PDB entry 1VQO | X-ray diffraction, 2.20 A resolution | chains 0 and A of the 32 polymer chains in the assembly

Chain 0:
Molecule: 23S ribosomal RNA
Source organism: Haloarcula marismortui
Sequence (2922 nucleotides; each row starts with the number of its first residue):
     2 UUGGCUACUA UGCCAGCUGG UGGAUUGCUC GGCUCAGGCG CUGAUGAAGG ACGUGCCAAG
    62 CUGCGAUAAG CCAUGGGGAG CCGCACGGAG GCGAAGAACC AUGGAUUUCC GAAUGAGAAU
   122 CUCUCUAACA AUUGCUUCGC GCAAUGAGGA ACCCCGAGAA CUGAAACAUC UCAGUAUCGG
   182 GAGGAACAGA AAACGCAAUG UGAUGUCGUU AGUAACCGCG AGUGAACGCG AUACAGCCCA
   242 AACCGAAGCC CUCACGGGCA AUGUGGUGUC AGGGCUACCU CUCAUCAGCC GACCGUCUCG
   302 ACGAAGUCUC UUGGAACAGA GCGUGAUACA GGGUGACAAC CCCGUACUCG AGACCAGUAC
   362 GACGUGCGGU AGUGCCAGAG UAGCGGGGGU UGGAUAUCCC UCGCGAAUAA CGCAGGCAUC
   422 GACUGCGAAG GCUAAACACA ACCUGAGACC GAUAGUGAAC AAGUAGUGUG AACGAACGCU
   482 GCAAAGUACC CUCAGAAGGG AGGCGAAAUA GAGCAUGAAA UCAGUUGGCG AUCGAGCGAC
   542 AGGGCAUACA AGGUCCCUCG ACGAAUGACC GACGCGCGAG CGUCCAGUAA GACUCACGGG
   602 AAGCCGAUGU UCUGUCGUAC GUUUUGAAAA ACGAGCCAGG GAGUGUGUCU GCAUGGCAAG
   662 UCUAACCGGA GUAUCCGGGG AGGCACAGGG AAACCGACAU GGCCGCAGGG CUUUGCCCGA
   722 GGGCCGCCGU CUUCAAGGGC GGGGAGCCAU GUGGACACGA CCCGAAUCCG GACGAUCUAC
   782 GCAUGGACAA GAUGAAGCGU GCCGAAAGGC ACGUGGAAGU CUGUUAGAGU UGGUGUCCUA
   842 CAAUACCCUC UCGUGAUCUA UGUGUAGGGG UGAAAGGCCC AUCGAGUCCG GCAACAGCUG
   902 GUUCCAAUCG AAACAUGUCG AAGCAUGACC UCCGCCGAGG UAGUCUGUGA GGUAGAGCGA
   962 CCGAUUGGUG UGUCCGCCUC CGAGAGGAGU CGGCACACCU GUCAAACUCC AAACUUACAG
  1022 ACGCCGUUUG ACGCGGGGAU UCCGGUGCGC GGGGUAAGCC UGUGUACCAG GAGGGGAACA
  1082 ACCCAGAGAU AGGUUAAGGU CCCCAAGUGU GGAUUAAGUG UAAUCCUCUG AAGGUGGUCU
  1142 CGAGCCCUAG ACAGCCGGGA GGUGAGCUUA GAAGCAGCUA CCCUCUAAGA AAAGCGUAAC
  1202 AGCUUACCGG CCGAGGUUUG AGGCGCCCAA AAUGAUCGGG ACUCAAAUCC ACCACCGAGA
  1262 CCUGUCCGUA CCACUCAUAC UGGUAAUCGA GUAGAUUGGC GCUCUAAUUG GAUGGAAGUA
  1322 GGGGUGAAAA CUCCUAUGGA CCGAUUAGUG ACGAAAAUCC UGGCCAUAGU AGCAGCGAUA
  1382 GUCGGGUGAG AACCCCGACG GCCUAAUGGA UAAGGGUUCC UCAGCACUGC UGAUCAGCUG
  1442 AGGGUUAGCC GGUCCUAAGU CAUACCGCAA CUCGACUAUG ACGAAAUGGG AAACGGGUUA
  1502 AUAUUCCCGU GCCACUAUGC AGUGAAAGUU GACGCCCUGG GGUCGAUCAC GCUGGGCAUU
  1562 CGCCCAGUCG AACCGUCCAA CUCCGUGGAA GCCGUAAUGG CAGGAAGCGG ACGAACGGCG
  1622 GCAUAGGGAA ACGUGAUUCA ACCUGGGGCC CAUGAAAAGA CGAGCAUAGU GUCCGUACCG
  1682 AGAACCGACA CAGGUGUCCA UGGCGGCGAA AGCCAAGGCC UGUCGGGAGC AACCAACGUU
  1742 AGGGAAUUCG GCAAGUUAGU CCCGUACCUU CGGAAGAAGG GAUGCCUGCU CCGGAACGGA
  1802 GCAGGUCGCA GUGACUCGGA AGCUCGGACU GUCUAGUAAC AACAUAGGUG ACCGCAAAUC
  1862 CGCAAGGACU CGUACGGUCA CUGAAUCCUG CCCAGUGCAG GUAUCUGAAC ACCUCGUACA
  1922 AGAGGACGAA GGACCUGUCA ACGGCGGGGG UAACUAUGAC CCUCUUAAGG UAGCGUAGUA
  1982 CCUUGCCGCA UCAGUAGCGG CUUGCAUGAA UGGAUUAACC AGAGCUUCAC UGUCCCAACG
  2042 UUGGGCCCGG UGAACUGUAC AUUCCAGUGC GGAGUCUGGA GACACCCAGG GGGAAGCGAA
  2102 GACCCUAUGG AGCUUUACUG CAGGCUGUCG CUGAGACGUG GUCGCCGAUG UGCAGCAUAG
  2162 GUAGGAGACA CUACACAGGU ACCCGCGCUA GCGGGCCACC GAGUCAACAG UGAAAUACUA
  2222 CCCGUCGGUG ACUGCGACUC UCACUCCGGG AGGAGGACAC CGAUAGCCGG GCAGUUUGAC
  2282 UGGGGCGGUA CGCGCUCGAA AAGAUAUCGA GCGCGCCCUA UGGCUAUCUC AGCCGGGACA
  2342 GAGACCCGGC GAAGAGUGCA AGAGCAAAAG AUAGCUUGAC AGUGUUCUUC CCAACGAGGA
  2402 ACGCUGACGC GAAAGCGUGG UCUAGCGAAC CAAUUAGCCU GCUUGAUGCG GGCAAUUGAU
  2462 GACAGAAAAG CUACCCUAGG GAUAACAGAG UCGUCACUCG CAAGAGCACA UAUCGACCGA
  2522 GUGGCUUGCU ACCUCGAUGU CGGUUCCCUC CAUCCUGCCC GUGCAGAAGC GGGCAAGGGU
  2582 GAGGUUGUUC GCCUAUUAAA GGAGGUCGUG AGCUGGGUUU AGACCGUCGU GAGACAGGUC
  2642 GGCUGCUAUC UACUGGGUGU GUAAUGGUGU CUGACAAGAA CGACCGUAUA GUACGAGAGG
  2702 AACUACGGUU GGUGGCCACU GGUGUACCGG UUGUUCGAGA GAGCACGUGC CGGGUAGCCA
  2762 CGCCACACGG GGUAAGAGCU GAACGCAUCU AAGCUCGAAA CCCACUUGGA AAAGAGACAC
  2822 CGCCGAGGUC CCGCGUACAA GACGCGGUCG AUAGACUCGG GGUGUGCGCG UCGAGGUAAC
  2882 GAGACGUUAA GCCCACGAGC ACUAACAGAC CAAAGCCAUC AU
Disordered / not traced: 2-9, 126-127, 715, 971-998, 1560, 1952-1963, 2137-2236, 2339-2343, 2665-2666, 2915-2923
Differences from the reference sequence: modified residue (628, 2587-2588, 2619, 2621)
Modified positions: 1MA (6-hydro-1-methyladenosine-5'-monophosphate) at position 628, OMU (o2'-methyluridine 5'-monophosphate) at position 2587, OMG (o2'-methylguanosine-5'-monophosphate) at position 2588, UR3 (3-methyluridine-5'-monophoshate) at position 2619, PSU (pseudouridine-5'-monophosphate) at position 2621
Bound ions: Na+ site 1: U12 (together with Sr2+) (shared with 1 residue of chain R); Mg2+ site 1 near G28 (its only coordinating residue here); Sr2+ site 1: G33, C34, U457; Na+ site 2: C40, A442, C443; Na+ site 3: G56, A59, G61; Sr2+ site 2: G84, C85 (shared with 1 residue of chain T); Sr2+ site 3: C85, A86, C87 (shared with 1 residue of chain T); Na+ site 4 near U108 (its only coordinating residue here); Mg2+ site 2 near U115 (its only coordinating residue here); Na+ site 5: C130, U146; Na+ site 6: C141, G142; Sr2+ site 4: G147, A183 (shared with 1 residue of chain M); 78 more Mg2+ sites not listed; 2 more K+ sites not listed; 58 more Na+ sites not listed; 86 more Sr2+ sites not listed

Chain A:
Protein: 50S ribosomal protein L2P
Source organism: Haloarcula marismortui
UniProt: P20276 (RL2_HALMA); residue numbers follow UniProt; this construct covers 0-239
Amino-acid sequence (240 residues; row label = number of the first residue in the row; numbering starts at 0):
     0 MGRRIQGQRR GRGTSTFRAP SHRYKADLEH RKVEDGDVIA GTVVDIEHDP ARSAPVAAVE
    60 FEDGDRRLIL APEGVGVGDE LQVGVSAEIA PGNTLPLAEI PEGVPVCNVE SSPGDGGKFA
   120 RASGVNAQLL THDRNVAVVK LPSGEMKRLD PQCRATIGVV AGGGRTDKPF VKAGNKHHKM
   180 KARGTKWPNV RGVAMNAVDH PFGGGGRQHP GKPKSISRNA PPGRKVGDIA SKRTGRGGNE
Disordered / not traced: 0, 238-239
Bound ions: Mg2+ site 1: Asp26, Leu27, Arg120; Sr2+ site 1 near Glu28 (its only coordinating residue here); Mg2+ site 2: Asn188 (shared with A1845(0), U1846(0), G1884(0) of chain 0); Sr2+ site 2: Phe201, Gly202, Gly203, His208 (shared with A2633(0) of chain 0)

Interface between chain 0 and chain A:
Pairs across the interface (256):
  C781(0) - Thr15(A)  hydrogen bond to the sugar
  G782(0) - Ser14(A)  hydrogen bond to the sugar
  G782(0) - Thr15(A)  hydrogen bond to the sugar
  C783(0) - Ser14(A)  sugar contact
  C783(0) - His21(A)  hydrogen bond to the phosphate
  C783(0) - Lys180(A)  phosphate contact
  A784(0) - His21(A)  salt bridge to the phosphate
  A784(0) - Arg22(A)  salt bridge to the phosphate
  G820(0) - Lys171(A)  salt bridge to the phosphate
  G820(0) - Ala172(A)  hydrogen bond to the base
  G820(0) - Gly173(A)  hydrogen bond to the base
  A857(0) - Ala172(A)  base contact
  A857(0) - Gly173(A)  phosphate contact
  A857(0) - His176(A)  sugar contact
  A857(0) - His177(A)  salt bridge to the phosphate
  A857(0) - Trp186(A)  base contact
  U866(0) - Arg11(A)  hydrogen bond to the sugar
  U866(0) - Thr13(A)  sugar contact
  A867(0) - Arg11(A)  salt bridge to the phosphate
  G870(0) - Arg3(A)  salt bridge to the phosphate
  G871(0) - Arg2(A)  hydrogen bond to the base
  G871(0) - Arg3(A)  salt bridge to the phosphate
  G871(0) - Arg8(A)  salt bridge to the phosphate
  G871(0) - Arg11(A)  phosphate contact
  U872(0) - Arg2(A)  hydrogen bond to the base
  U872(0) - Arg8(A)  hydrogen bond to the base
  U872(0) - Thr13(A)  hydrogen bond to the phosphate
  U872(0) - Phe16(A)  phosphate contact
  G873(0) - Arg2(A)  base contact
  G873(0) - Arg8(A)  hydrogen bond to the base
  G873(0) - Thr15(A)  phosphate contact
  G873(0) - Lys185(A)  salt bridge to the phosphate
  G873(0) - Asp198(A)  hydrogen bond to the base
  A874(0) - Lys185(A)  salt bridge to the phosphate
  A874(0) - Pro187(A)  sugar contact
  A874(0) - Val189(A)  sugar contact
  A875(0) - Val189(A)  sugar contact
  A875(0) - Ala193(A)  hydrogen bond to the sugar
  A875(0) - Met194(A)  base contact
  A875(0) - Asp198(A)  base contact
  G877(0) - Asn195(A)  hydrogen bond to the sugar
  G877(0) - Val197(A)  base contact
  G878(0) - Arg2(A)  hydrogen bond to the base
  C879(0) - Arg2(A)  base contact
  A886(0) - Gly1(A)  hydrogen bond to the base
  A886(0) - Arg2(A)  base contact
  G1460(0) - Arg17(A)  salt bridge to the phosphate
  C1652(0) - Ser52(A)  hydrogen bond to the phosphate
  C1652(0) - Arg164(A)  sugar contact
  C1652(0) - Thr165(A)  base contact
  C1652(0) - Lys167(A)  hydrogen bond to the base
  C1652(0) - Phe169(A)  stacking on the base
  C1652(0) - Lys178(A)  hydrogen bond to the base
  A1653(0) - His47(A)  salt bridge to the phosphate
  A1653(0) - Ser52(A)  hydrogen bond to the phosphate
  A1653(0) - His177(A)  stacking on the base
  A1653(0) - Lys178(A)  sugar contact
  U1654(0) - Arg22(A)  salt bridge to the phosphate
  U1654(0) - Lys24(A)  sugar contact
  U1654(0) - His47(A)  stacking on the base
  U1654(0) - Pro49(A)  phosphate contact
  A1843(0) - Gln207(A)  phosphate contact
  C1844(0) - Val189(A)  sugar contact
  C1844(0) - Arg190(A)  salt bridge to the phosphate
  C1844(0) - Ala193(A)  sugar contact
  C1844(0) - Gln207(A)  hydrogen bond to the phosphate
  A1845(0) - Pro187(A)  phosphate contact
  A1845(0) - Asn188(A)  phosphate contact
  A1845(0) - Val189(A)  phosphate contact
  A1845(0) - Arg190(A)  salt bridge to the phosphate
  U1846(0) - Ala172(A)  hydrogen bond to the sugar
  U1846(0) - Trp186(A)  sugar contact
  U1846(0) - Pro187(A)  phosphate contact
  U1846(0) - Asn188(A)  hydrogen bond to the phosphate
  A1847(0) - Phe169(A)  hydrogen bond to the phosphate
  A1847(0) - Val170(A)  hydrogen bond to the sugar
  A1847(0) - Lys175(A)  salt bridge to the phosphate
  A1847(0) - Trp186(A)  hydrogen bond to the phosphate
  G1848(0) - Pro168(A)  phosphate contact
  G1848(0) - Phe169(A)  hydrogen bond to the phosphate
  U1850(0) - Arg235(A)  hydrogen bond to the phosphate
  G1851(0) - Asp227(A)  hydrogen bond to the base
  G1851(0) - Thr233(A)  sugar contact
  G1851(0) - Gly234(A)  sugar contact
  G1851(0) - Arg235(A)  salt bridge to the phosphate
  A1852(0) - Asp227(A)  sugar contact
  A1852(0) - Ile228(A)  hydrogen bond to the sugar
  A1852(0) - Ser230(A)  phosphate contact
  A1852(0) - Lys231(A)  phosphate contact
  A1852(0) - Arg232(A)  sugar contact
  C1853(0) - Arg217(A)  hydrogen bond to the sugar
  C1853(0) - Ile228(A)  sugar contact
  C1853(0) - Ala229(A)  sugar contact
  C1853(0) - Ser230(A)  phosphate contact
  C1853(0) - Lys231(A)  salt bridge to the phosphate
  C1854(0) - Lys231(A)  salt bridge to the phosphate
  G1855(0) - Phe118(A)  base contact
  G1855(0) - Leu140(A)  base contact
  G1855(0) - Pro141(A)  base contact
  G1855(0) - Ser142(A)  hydrogen bond to the base
  G1855(0) - Glu144(A)  hydrogen bond to the sugar
  G1855(0) - Lys146(A)  hydrogen bond to the phosphate
  C1856(0) - Lys117(A)  sugar contact
  C1856(0) - Lys146(A)  salt bridge to the phosphate
  A1857(0) - Ser110(A)  hydrogen bond to the phosphate
  A1857(0) - Lys117(A)  phosphate contact
  A1859(0) - Arg217(A)  hydrogen bond to the phosphate
  U1860(0) - Arg9(A)  hydrogen bond to the base
  U1860(0) - Arg217(A)  salt bridge to the phosphate
  U1860(0) - Lys224(A)  salt bridge to the phosphate
  U1860(0) - Ile228(A)  sugar contact
  C1861(0) - Gly6(A)  hydrogen bond to the sugar
  C1861(0) - Gln7(A)  hydrogen bond to the sugar
  C1861(0) - Gly10(A)  hydrogen bond to the sugar
  C1861(0) - Pro221(A)  phosphate contact
  C1861(0) - Lys224(A)  phosphate contact
  C1862(0) - Arg3(A)  hydrogen bond to the phosphate
  C1862(0) - Gln7(A)  hydrogen bond to the phosphate
  C1862(0) - Gly10(A)  sugar contact
  C1862(0) - Arg11(A)  sugar contact
  C1862(0) - Pro221(A)  phosphate contact
  G1863(0) - Arg3(A)  salt bridge to the phosphate
  G1868(0) - Gly10(A)  hydrogen bond to the base
  A1869(0) - Arg9(A)  base contact
  A1869(0) - Gly12(A)  sugar contact
  A1869(0) - Phe16(A)  sugar contact
  A1869(0) - Arg17(A)  phosphate contact
  C1870(0) - Arg9(A)  sugar contact
  C1870(0) - Phe16(A)  sugar contact
  C1870(0) - Arg17(A)  phosphate contact
  C1870(0) - Ala18(A)  hydrogen bond to the phosphate
  C1870(0) - Gly183(A)  phosphate contact
  U1871(0) - Ala18(A)  phosphate contact
  U1871(0) - Gly183(A)  hydrogen bond to the phosphate
  C1872(0) - Ser20(A)  hydrogen bond to the phosphate
  C1872(0) - Tyr23(A)  base contact
  C1872(0) - Lys24(A)  base contact
  C1872(0) - Ala25(A)  hydrogen bond to the sugar
  C1872(0) - Asp26(A)  hydrogen bond to the base
  G1873(0) - Ala50(A)  sugar contact
  G1873(0) - Arg51(A)  phosphate contact
  G1873(0) - Arg120(A)  salt bridge to the phosphate
  U1874(0) - Arg51(A)  salt bridge to the phosphate
  U1874(0) - Lys117(A)  hydrogen bond to the sugar
  U1874(0) - Phe118(A)  sugar contact
  U1874(0) - Ala119(A)  hydrogen bond to the sugar
  U1874(0) - Arg120(A)  salt bridge to the phosphate
  U1874(0) - Ala121(A)  phosphate contact
  A1875(0) - Ala119(A)  hydrogen bond to the phosphate
  A1875(0) - Arg120(A)  hydrogen bond to the phosphate
  A1875(0) - Ala121(A)  hydrogen bond to the phosphate
  A1875(0) - Val124(A)  phosphate contact
  A1875(0) - Pro141(A)  sugar contact
  A1875(0) - Ser142(A)  hydrogen bond to the sugar
  C1876(0) - Ala121(A)  sugar contact
  C1876(0) - Ser122(A)  hydrogen bond to the sugar
  C1876(0) - Gly123(A)  hydrogen bond to the base
  C1876(0) - Val124(A)  base contact
  C1876(0) - Pro141(A)  phosphate contact
  C1876(0) - Gly162(A)  base contact
  C1876(0) - Gly163(A)  hydrogen bond to the base
  C1876(0) - Arg164(A)  hydrogen bond to the phosphate
  C1876(0) - Thr165(A)  base contact
  G1877(0) - Arg164(A)  salt bridge to the phosphate
  G1877(0) - Lys178(A)  salt bridge to the phosphate
  G1878(0) - Arg182(A)  salt bridge to the phosphate
  U1879(0) - Arg9(A)  hydrogen bond to the phosphate
  U1879(0) - Gly183(A)  phosphate contact
  U1879(0) - Thr184(A)  hydrogen bond to the phosphate
  C1880(0) - Gly6(A)  phosphate contact
  C1880(0) - Arg9(A)  salt bridge to the phosphate
  C1880(0) - Val225(A)  sugar contact
  C1880(0) - Gly226(A)  hydrogen bond to the sugar
  A1881(0) - His199(A)  salt bridge to the phosphate
  A1881(0) - Phe201(A)  phosphate contact
  A1881(0) - Lys213(A)  sugar contact
  A1881(0) - Val225(A)  phosphate contact
  A1881(0) - Gly226(A)  phosphate contact
  C1882(0) - Arg190(A)  phosphate contact
  C1882(0) - Gly191(A)  hydrogen bond to the phosphate
  C1882(0) - Val192(A)  hydrogen bond to the phosphate
  C1882(0) - Phe201(A)  phosphate contact
  C1882(0) - Lys213(A)  sugar contact
  U1883(0) - Arg190(A)  salt bridge to the phosphate
  G1884(0) - Arg190(A)  base contact
  G1898(0) - Pro212(A)  sugar contact
  G1898(0) - Ser214(A)  hydrogen bond to the sugar
  C1899(0) - Ser214(A)  sugar contact
  C1899(0) - Ile215(A)  sugar contact
  C1899(0) - Ser216(A)  sugar contact
  C1899(0) - Ala229(A)  sugar contact
  C1899(0) - Ser230(A)  hydrogen bond to the sugar
  A1900(0) - Ser216(A)  phosphate contact
  A1900(0) - Arg217(A)  hydrogen bond to the phosphate
  A1900(0) - Ala229(A)  sugar contact
  A1900(0) - Ser230(A)  sugar contact
  A1900(0) - Lys231(A)  sugar contact
  G1938(0) - Lys231(A)  hydrogen bond to the base
  U1939(0) - Arg232(A)  hydrogen bond to the phosphate
  U1939(0) - Thr233(A)  hydrogen bond to the sugar
  U1939(0) - Gly236(A)  phosphate contact
  U1939(0) - Gly237(A)  phosphate contact
  C1940(0) - Thr233(A)  sugar contact
  C1940(0) - Gly234(A)  phosphate contact
  C1940(0) - Gly236(A)  hydrogen bond to the phosphate
  A1941(0) - Gly234(A)  sugar contact
  A1941(0) - Arg235(A)  hydrogen bond to the phosphate
  A1941(0) - Gly236(A)  phosphate contact
  A1942(0) - Lys213(A)  salt bridge to the phosphate
  A1942(0) - Asp227(A)  sugar contact
  A1942(0) - Thr233(A)  hydrogen bond to the sugar
  A1942(0) - Gly234(A)  hydrogen bond to the phosphate
  C1943(0) - Pro209(A)  phosphate contact
  C1943(0) - Lys211(A)  sugar contact
  C1943(0) - Pro212(A)  sugar contact
  G1944(0) - His208(A)  salt bridge to the phosphate
  G1944(0) - Pro209(A)  phosphate contact
  U2012(0) - Gln207(A)  sugar contact
  C2114(0) - Gly1(A)  hydrogen bond to the phosphate
  C2114(0) - Ala196(A)  sugar contact
  C2114(0) - Val197(A)  phosphate contact
  U2115(0) - Ala196(A)  phosphate contact
  A2123(0) - Pro220(A)  base contact
  G2124(0) - Asn218(A)  hydrogen bond to the base
  G2125(0) - Asn218(A)  hydrogen bond to the sugar
  C2126(0) - Asn218(A)  sugar contact
  C2248(0) - Ser111(A)  hydrogen bond to the sugar
  C2248(0) - Pro112(A)  hydrogen bond to the sugar
  C2248(0) - Asp114(A)  phosphate contact
  G2249(0) - Gly113(A)  sugar contact
  G2249(0) - Asp114(A)  phosphate contact
  G2250(0) - Lys31(A)  salt bridge to the phosphate
  G2254(0) - Asp149(A)  sugar contact
  G2270(0) - Arg223(A)  hydrogen bond to the phosphate
  G2271(0) - Arg223(A)  salt bridge to the phosphate
  G2272(0) - Pro220(A)  base contact
  G2272(0) - Pro221(A)  sugar contact
  G2272(0) - Gly222(A)  sugar contact
  G2272(0) - Arg223(A)  salt bridge to the phosphate
  C2273(0) - Gly1(A)  hydrogen bond to the phosphate
  C2625(0) - Gly205(A)  phosphate contact
  C2625(0) - Gln207(A)  phosphate contact
  C2626(0) - Arg206(A)  phosphate contact
  C2629(0) - Arg206(A)  base contact
  G2630(0) - Arg206(A)  hydrogen bond to the base
  G2630(0) - His208(A)  hydrogen bond to the base
  U2631(0) - Gly210(A)  sugar contact
  G2632(0) - His208(A)  phosphate contact
  G2632(0) - Gly210(A)  sugar contact
  A2633(0) - Gly202(A)  phosphate contact
  A2633(0) - Gly203(A)  phosphate contact
  A2633(0) - Gly204(A)  hydrogen bond to the phosphate
  G2634(0) - Gly203(A)  phosphate contact
  G2634(0) - Gly204(A)  hydrogen bond to the phosphate
  G2634(0) - Gly205(A)  hydrogen bond to the base
  G2634(0) - Arg206(A)  base contact
Interface residues without a listed pair, chain 0 (100 interface residues in all): U858, G865, A876, A1459, C1651, G1655, U2117, A2255, A2274
Interface residues without a listed pair, chain A (123 interface residues in all): Gln5, Glu33, Gly161, Ala181, Pro200

Overview:
Chain 0 and chain A form an interface of 100 and 123 residues respectively, with 86 hydrogen bonds, 37 salt
bridges and 3 aromatic stacking contacts. Among the polar pairs are G820(0)-Ala172(A), G820(0)-Gly173(A) and
G871(0)-Arg2(A). G33(0), C34(0) and U457(0) form the Sr2+ site 1.
Chain 0 is 23S ribosomal RNA and chain A is 50S ribosomal protein L2P, both from Haloarcula marismortui; the
structure, The structure of CCPMN bound to the large ribosomal subunit haloarcula marismortui, was determined
by X-ray diffraction, deposited together with 1VQ4, 1VQ5, 1VQ8, 1VQ9, 1VQK, 1VQL, 1VQM and 1VQP.
